Entry 5M2B (X-ray diffraction, 2.70 A resolution); this record covers chains V and W of the 28 polymer chains in the assembly.

Chain V:
Molecule: Proteasome subunit beta type-2
Source organism: Saccharomyces cerevisiae (strain ATCC 204508 / S288c)
Notes: EC 3.4.25.1
UniProtKB: P25043 (PSB2_YEAST); residues 1-232 here correspond to UniProt positions 30-261 (UniProt number = residue number + 29)
Sequence (232 residues; row label = number of the first residue in the row):
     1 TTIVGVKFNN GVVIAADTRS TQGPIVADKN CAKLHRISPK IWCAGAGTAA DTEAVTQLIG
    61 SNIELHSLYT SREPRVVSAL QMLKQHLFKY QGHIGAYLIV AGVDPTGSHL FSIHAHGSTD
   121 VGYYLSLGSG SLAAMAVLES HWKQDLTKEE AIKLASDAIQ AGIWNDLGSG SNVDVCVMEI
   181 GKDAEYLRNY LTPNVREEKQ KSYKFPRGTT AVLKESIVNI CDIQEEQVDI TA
Not modelled in the structure: 227-232
Bound ions: Mg2+: I163, D166, S169 (shared with 1 residue of chain L)
UniProt features mapped onto this chain:
  - active site: T1 (Nucleophile)

Chain W:
Molecule: Proteasome subunit beta type-3
Source organism: Saccharomyces cerevisiae (strain ATCC 204508 / S288c)
Notes: EC 3.4.25.1
UniProtKB: P25451 (PSB3_YEAST); residues 0-204 here correspond to UniProt positions 1-205 (UniProt number = residue number + 1)
Sequence (205 residues; numbered 0 to 204; the number before each row is that of its first residue; numbering starts at 0):
     0 MSDPSSINGG IVVAMTGKDC VAIACDLRLG SQSLGVSNKF EKIFHYGHVF LGITGLATDV
    60 TTLNEMFRYK TNLYKLKEER AIEPETFTQL VSSSLYERRF GPYFVGPVVA GINSKSGKPF
   120 IAGFDLIGCI DEAKDFIVSG TASDQLFGMC ESLYEPNLEP EDLFETISQA LLNAADRDAL
   180 SGWGAVVYII KKDEVVKRYL KMRQD
Not modelled in the structure: 0
Bound ions: Mg2+: D204 (shared with 3 residues of chain K)
UniProt features mapped onto this chain:
  - modified residue: S30 (Phosphoserine)
  - cross-link: K69 (Glycyl lysine isopeptide (Lys-Gly) (interchain with G-Cter in ubiquitin))

Interface between chain V and chain W:
Contacting residue pairs (57; chain V residue first):
  I25(V) with D143(W); F146(W), hydrophobic
  V26(V) with F146(W)
  A27(V) with D130(W); F146(W)
  D28(V) with D130(W)
  K29(V) with E150(W), salt bridge
  A49(V) with C128(W), hydrophobic
  A50(V) with Y95(W); I126(W), hydrophobic; C128(W)
  D51(V) with Y95(W), hydrogen bond; R98(W), salt bridge
  A54(V) with Y95(W)
  Y90(V) with F99(W), hydrophobic
  H93(V) with R98(W), hydrogen bond (backbone-side chain); F99(W)
  I94(V) with F99(W), hydrophobic
  R196(V) with E150(W), salt bridge
  K199(V) with E150(W); S151(W); Y153(W)
  S202(V) with E154(W), hydrogen bond
  Y203(V) with S151(W); L152(W), hydrophobic
  K204(V) with D161(W), salt bridge
  F205(V) with L152(W), hydrophobic; Q168(W)
  R207(V) with E160(W), salt bridge; D161(W), salt bridge
  G208(V) with E164(W), hydrogen bond (backbone-side chain)
  T209(V) with E164(W)
  T210(V) with E164(W), hydrogen bond; S167(W); Q168(W), hydrogen bond
  A211(V) with L199(W); K200(W), hydrogen bond (backbone-backbone)
  V212(V) with F163(W), hydrophobic; Y198(W)
  L213(V) with Y198(W), hydrogen bond (backbone-backbone); L199(W); K200(W)
  K214(V) with R197(W); Y198(W), hydrogen bond (backbone-backbone)
  E215(V) with K196(W); R197(W), salt bridge
  S216(V) with V195(W); K196(W), hydrogen bond (backbone-backbone)
  I217(V) with V194(W)
  V218(V) with Y187(W), hydrophobic; V194(W), hydrogen bond (backbone-backbone); K196(W)
  N219(V) with H44(W)
  I220(V) with G46(W); F49(W), hydrophobic; V194(W), hydrophobic
  D222(V) with K74(W), salt bridge
Also at the interface, not in a pair above, chain V (37 interface residues in all): Q22, T48, G95, P206
Also at the interface, not in a pair above, chain W (35 interface residues in all): H47, D124, T165, L171

In short:
The interface between chain V and chain W involves 37 residues on one side and 35 on the other, with 11
hydrogen bonds and 8 salt bridges. Polar contacts include K29(V)-E150(W), D51(V)-R98(W) and R196(V)-E150(W).
Curated annotation (UniProt) lists active-site residue T1(V) on chain V.
Chain V is Proteasome subunit beta type-2 and chain W is Proteasome subunit beta type-3, both from
Saccharomyces cerevisiae (strain ATCC 204508 / S288c); the structure, Yeast 20S proteasome with human beta5i
(1-138) and human beta6 (97-111; 118-133) in complex with thiazole ..., was determined by X-ray diffraction.
